Entry 8TO6 (electron microscopy, 2.90 A resolution); this record covers chains J and O of the 9 polymer chains in the assembly.

# Chain J
Protein: DNA-directed RNA polymerase subunit beta'
From: Escherichia coli (strain K12)
Notes: EC 2.7.7.6
Reference sequence: P0A8T7 (RPOC_ECOLI); residue numbers follow UniProt; this construct covers 1-1407
Chain sequence (1407 residues; each row starts with the number of its first residue):
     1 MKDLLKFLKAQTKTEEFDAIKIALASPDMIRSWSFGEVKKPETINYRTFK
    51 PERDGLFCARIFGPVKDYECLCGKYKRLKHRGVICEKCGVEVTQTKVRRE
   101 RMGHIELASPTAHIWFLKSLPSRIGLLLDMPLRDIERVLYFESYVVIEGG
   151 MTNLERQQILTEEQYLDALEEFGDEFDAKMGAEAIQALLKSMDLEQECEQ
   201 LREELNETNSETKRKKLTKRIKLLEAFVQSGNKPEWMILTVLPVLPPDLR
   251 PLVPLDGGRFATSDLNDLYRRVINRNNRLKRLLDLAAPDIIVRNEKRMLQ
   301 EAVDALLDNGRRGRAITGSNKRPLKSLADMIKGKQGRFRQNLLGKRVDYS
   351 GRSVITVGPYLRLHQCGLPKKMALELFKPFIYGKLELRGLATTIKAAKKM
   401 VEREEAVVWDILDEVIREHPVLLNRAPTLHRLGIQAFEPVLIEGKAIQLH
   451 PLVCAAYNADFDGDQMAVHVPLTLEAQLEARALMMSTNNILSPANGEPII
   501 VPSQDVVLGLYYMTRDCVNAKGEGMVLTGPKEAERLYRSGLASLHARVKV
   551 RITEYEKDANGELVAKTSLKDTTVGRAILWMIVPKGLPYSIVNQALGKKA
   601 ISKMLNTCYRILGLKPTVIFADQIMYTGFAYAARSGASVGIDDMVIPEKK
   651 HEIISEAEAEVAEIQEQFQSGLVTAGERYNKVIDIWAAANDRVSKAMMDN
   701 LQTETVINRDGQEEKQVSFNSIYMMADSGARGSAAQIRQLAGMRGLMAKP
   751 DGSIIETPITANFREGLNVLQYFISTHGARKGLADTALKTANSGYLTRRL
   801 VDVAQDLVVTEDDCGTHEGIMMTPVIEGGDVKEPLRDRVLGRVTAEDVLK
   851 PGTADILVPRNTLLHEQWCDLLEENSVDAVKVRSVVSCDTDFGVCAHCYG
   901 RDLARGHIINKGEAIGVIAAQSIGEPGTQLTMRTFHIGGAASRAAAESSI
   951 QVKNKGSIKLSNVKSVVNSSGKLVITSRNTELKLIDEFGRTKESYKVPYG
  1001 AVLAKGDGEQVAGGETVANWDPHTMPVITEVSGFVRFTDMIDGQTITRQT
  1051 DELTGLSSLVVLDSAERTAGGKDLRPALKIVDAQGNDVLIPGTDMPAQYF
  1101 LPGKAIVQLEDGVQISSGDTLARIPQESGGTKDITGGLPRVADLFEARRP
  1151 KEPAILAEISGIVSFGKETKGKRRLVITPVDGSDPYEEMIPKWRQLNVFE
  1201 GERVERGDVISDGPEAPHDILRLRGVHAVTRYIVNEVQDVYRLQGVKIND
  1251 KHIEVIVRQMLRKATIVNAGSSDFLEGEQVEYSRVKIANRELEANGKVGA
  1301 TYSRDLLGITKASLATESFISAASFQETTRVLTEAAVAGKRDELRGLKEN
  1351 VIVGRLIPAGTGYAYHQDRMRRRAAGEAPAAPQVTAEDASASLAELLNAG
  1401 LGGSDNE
Not modelled in the structure: 1-15, 931-947, 1127-1134, 1376-1407
Swiss-Prot annotation at these positions:
  - binding site (Zn(2+)): Cys70, Cys72, Cys85, Cys88, Cys814, Cys888, Cys895, Cys898
  - binding site (Mg(2+)): Asp460, Asp462, Asp464
  - modified residue: Lys983 (N6-acetyllysine)
  - mutagenesis: Gln504 (Q504P: Resistant to antibiotics salinamide A and B), Asn690 (N690D: Resistant to antibiotics salinamide A and B), Met697 (M697V: Resistant to antibiotics salinamide A and B), Ala735 (A735T: Resistant to antibiotics salinamide A and B), Arg738 (R738C/H/P/S: Resistant to antibiotics salinamide A and B), Ala748 (A748E: Resistant to antibiotics salinamide A and B), Pro758 (P758S/T: Resistant to antibiotics salinamide A and B), Phe763 (F763C: Resistant to antibiotics salinamide A and B), Ser775 (S775A: Resistant to antibiotics salinamide A and B), Ala779 (A779T/V: Resistant to antibiotics salinamide A and B), Arg780 (R780C: Resistant to antibiotics salinamide A and B), Gly782 (G782A/C: Resistant to antibiotics salinamide A and B), 1 further mutagenesis entry in UniProt
Metal / ion sites: Zn2+ site 1: Cys72, Cys85, Cys88; Mg2+: Asp460, Asp462, Asp464; Zn2+ site 2: Cys814, Cys888, Cys898

# Chain O
Molecule: Nontemplate strand of lamdba PR promoter DNA
Sequence (105 nucleotides; each row starts with the number of its first residue):
     1 CGGAATCGAGGGATCCTCTAGAGTTGGATAAATATCTAACACCGTGCGTG
    51 TTGACTATTTTACCTCTGGCGGTGATAATGGTTGCATGTACTAAGGAGGT
   101 TGTCG
Not modelled in the structure: 1-39, 96-105

# How chain J and chain O interact
Residue-residue contacts - 4 pairs, chain J then chain O:
  Tyr46(J) - DG69(O)  hydrogen bond to the phosphate
  Arg47(J) - DG69(O)  salt bridge to the phosphate
  Arg314(J) - DT83(O)  base contact
  Arg1148(J) - DC91(O)  sugar contact
Interface residues without a listed pair, chain O (4 interface residues in all): DA90

# Summary
The chain J/chain O interface involves 4 residues from each chain, with 1 hydrogen bond and 1 salt bridge.
Polar contacts include Tyr46(J)-DG69(O) and Arg47(J)-DG69(O). Curated annotation (UniProt) lists 8
Zn2+-binding residues, 3 Mg2+-binding residues and 13 mutagenesis sites on chain J.
Here chain J is DNA-directed RNA polymerase subunit beta' (Escherichia coli (strain K12)) and chain O is
Nontemplate strand of lamdba PR promoter DNA. Entry 8TO6 (Escherichia coli RNA polymerase unwinding
intermediate (I1d) at the lambda PR promoter) was determined by electron microscopy together with 8TO1, 8TO8,
8TOE and 8TOM from the same study.
